PDB entry 9BP0 | electron microscopy, 3.67 A resolution | chains D and E of the 5 polymer chains in the assembly

[Chain D]
Molecule: Glycine receptor subunit alpha-3
Organism: Homo sapiens
UniProt: O75311 (GLRA3_HUMAN); residues 1-431 here correspond to UniProt positions 34-464 (UniProt number = residue number + 33)
Amino-acid sequence (422 residues; numbered 1 to 431; 9 numbers in that range are skipped by the numbering (no residue carries them; nothing is unmodelled there); the number before each row is that of its first residue):
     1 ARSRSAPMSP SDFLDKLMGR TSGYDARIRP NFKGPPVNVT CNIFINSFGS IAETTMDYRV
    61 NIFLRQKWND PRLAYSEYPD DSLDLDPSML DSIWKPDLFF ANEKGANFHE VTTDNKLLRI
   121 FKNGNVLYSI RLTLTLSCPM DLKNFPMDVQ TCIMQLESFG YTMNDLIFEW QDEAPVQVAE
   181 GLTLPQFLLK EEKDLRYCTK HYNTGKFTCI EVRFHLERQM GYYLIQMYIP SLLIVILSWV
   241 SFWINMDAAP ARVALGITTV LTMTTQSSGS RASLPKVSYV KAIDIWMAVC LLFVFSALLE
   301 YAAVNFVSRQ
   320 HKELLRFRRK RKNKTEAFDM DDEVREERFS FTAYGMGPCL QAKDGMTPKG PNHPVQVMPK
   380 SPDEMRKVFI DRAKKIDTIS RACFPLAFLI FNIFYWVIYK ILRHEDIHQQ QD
Unresolved in the structure: 1-7, 320-384, 426-431
Sequence notes: conflict Glu346 (Ser379 in O75311)
Disulfide bonds: Cys138-Cys152, Cys198-Cys209
Covalently attached groups: N-acetylglucosamine (NAG) linked to Asn38
Ligand contacts:
  - glycine (GLY), molecule 1: Trp68, Leu90, Ile93, Leu117, Leu118, Arg119, Val126, Leu127, Tyr128
  - glycine (GLY), molecule 2: Phe159, Tyr202, Thr204, Phe207
UniProt features mapped onto this chain:
  - binding site (Zn(2+)): Glu192, Asp194, His215
  - binding site (strychnine): Tyr202 to Phe207
  - site: Leu261 (Important for obstruction of the ion pore in the closed conformation)
  - glycosylation: Asn38 (N-linked (GlcNAc...) asparagine)

[Chain E]
Molecule: Glycine receptor subunit beta, Green fluorescent protein
Organism: Homo sapiens
UniProt: chimeric construct of P48167, A0A9X4KGN5: residues 3-333 from P48167 (GLRB_HUMAN) positions 25-355 (UniProt number = residue number + 22); residues 333-342 from A0A9X4KGN5 positions 9-248 (offset varies); residues 342-475 from P48167 (GLRB_HUMAN) positions 400-497 (UniProt number = residue number + 22)
Amino-acid sequence (680 residues; row label = number of the first residue in the row; note: 110 numbers in that range are skipped by the numbering (no residue carries them; nothing is unmodelled there); a row labelled like 333A-333Z holds insertion residues (333A, then the next letters in order)):
     3 KSSKKGKGKK KQYLCPSQQS AEDLARVPAN STSNILNRLL VSYDPRIRPN FKGIPVDVVV
    63 NIFINSFGSI QETTMDYRVN IFLRQKWNDP RLKLPSDFRG SDALTVDPTM YKCLWKPDLF
   123 FANEKSANFH DVTQENILLF IFRDGDVLVS MRLSITLSCP LDLTLFPMDT QRCKMQLESF
   183 GYTTDDLRFI WQSGDPVQLE KIALPQFDIK KEDIEYGNCT KYYKGTGYYT CVEVIFTLRR
   243 QVGFYMMGVY APTLLIVVLS WLSFWINPDA SAARVPLGIF SVLSLASECT TLAAELPKVS
   303 YVKALDVWLI ACLLFGFASL VEYAVVQVML N
333A-333Z GGSSAAAVSKGEELFTGVVPILVELD
334A-334Z GDVNGHKFSVSGEGEGDATYGKLTLK
335A-335Z FICTTGKLPVPWPTLVTTFSYGVQCF
336A-336Z SRYPDHMKQHDFFKSAMPEGYVQERT
337A-337Z IFFKDDGNYKTRAEVKFEGDTLVNRI
338A-338Z ELKGIDFKEDGNILGHKLEYNYNSHN
339A-339Z VYIMADKQKNGIKVNFKIRHNIEDGS
340A-340Z VQLADHYQQNTPIGDGPVLLPDNHYL
341A-341Z STQSALSKDPNEKRDHMVLLEFVTAA
342A-342Z GITHGMDELYKSGSGSGVGETRCKKV
343A-343Z CTSKSDLRSNDFSIVGSLPRDFELSN
344A-344Z YDCYGKPIEVNNGLGKSQAKNNKKPP
345A-345E PAKPV
   444 IPTAAKRIDL YARALFPFCF LFFNVIYWSI YL
Unresolved in the structure: 3-28, 333A-333Z, 334A-334Z, 335A-335Z, 336A-336Z, 337A-337Z, 338A-338Z, 339A-339Z, 340A-340Z, 341A-341Z, 342A-342Z, 343A-343Z, 344A-344Z, 345A-345E
Sequence notes: linker (333A-333G, 342N-342Q); conflict Phe335S (Leu72 in A0A9X4KGN5), Ser335T (Thr73 in A0A9X4KGN5), His342D (Leu239 in A0A9X4KGN5)
Disulfide bonds: Cys161-Cys175, Cys221-Cys233
Covalently attached groups: N-acetylglucosamine (NAG) linked to Asn220
Ligand contacts: glycine (GLY): Phe65, Phe84, Arg86, Leu140, Ser152
UniProt features mapped onto this chain:
  - binding site (glycine): Arg86, Ser152, Thr228
  - site: Leu285 (Important for obstruction of the ion pore in the closed conformation)
  - glycosylation (N-linked (GlcNAc...) asparagine): Asn32, Asn220

[Chain D / chain E interface]
Contacting residue pairs (72; chain D residue first):
  Asp25(D) - Asn32(E)  hydrogen bond
  Arg27(D) - Asn32(E)  hydrogen bond
  Arg27(D) - Ser35(E)
  Arg27(D) - Arg40(E)
  Arg27(D) - Asp109(E)  salt bridge
  Arg27(D) - Met112(E)  hydrogen bond
  Ile28(D) - Ala31(E)  hydrophobic
  Ile28(D) - Asn32(E)
  Phe32(D) - Ala31(E)  hydrophobic
  Lys33(D) - Phe100(E)
  Lys33(D) - Ser103(E)  hydrogen bond
  Leu64(D) - Thr135(E)
  Lys95(D) - Gln136(E)
  Asp97(D) - Gln136(E)
  Leu98(D) - Val134(E)
  Leu98(D) - Thr135(E)  hydrogen bond (backbone-side chain)
  Phe99(D) - Phe84(E)  hydrophobic
  Phe99(D) - Asn138(E)
  Phe99(D) - Arg154(E)
  Phe100(D) - Val134(E)  hydrophobic
  Phe100(D) - Arg154(E)
  Ala101(D) - Asn67(E)  hydrogen bond (backbone-side chain)
  Ala101(D) - Arg154(E)  hydrogen bond (backbone-side chain)
  Glu103(D) - Asn82(E)
  Glu103(D) - Val134(E)
  Glu103(D) - Arg154(E)  salt bridge
  Lys104(D) - Arg80(E)
  Lys104(D) - His132(E)
  Ala106(D) - Val134(E)  hydrophobic
  Phe108(D) - Asp133(E)
  Phe108(D) - Thr135(E)
  Leu132(D) - Val134(E)  hydrophobic
  Leu132(D) - Thr135(E)
  Phe159(D) - Asn138(E)
  Phe159(D) - Ile139(E)
  Phe159(D) - Leu140(E)
  Phe159(D) - Ser152(E)
  Gly160(D) - Thr107(E)
  Gly160(D) - Leu140(E)
  Thr162(D) - Phe142(E)
  Tyr202(D) - Phe65(E)  hydrophobic
  Tyr202(D) - Phe84(E)
  Asn203(D) - Arg86(E)
  Asn203(D) - Gln200(E)  hydrogen bond
  Thr204(D) - Arg86(E)
  Thr204(D) - Phe142(E)
  Thr204(D) - Leu150(E)
  Phe207(D) - Leu140(E)  hydrophobic
  Pro250(D) - Ala274(E)  hydrophobic
  Val253(D) - Ala275(E)
  Ile257(D) - Leu279(E)  hydrophobic
  Ile257(D) - Phe282(E)  hydrophobic
  Leu261(D) - Phe282(E)  hydrophobic
  Arg271(D) - Met249(E)  hydrogen bond (side chain-backbone)
  Arg271(D) - Gly250(E)  hydrogen bond (side chain-backbone)
  Lys276(D) - Pro207(E)
  Lys276(D) - Gln208(E)
  Lys276(D) - Phe246(E)
  Lys276(D) - Glu297(E)
  Val277(D) - Phe246(E)
  Ser278(D) - Gln243(E)
  Leu291(D) - Leu257(E)  hydrophobic
  Leu292(D) - Leu257(E)  hydrophobic
  Phe295(D) - Leu257(E)
  Phe295(D) - Val260(E)  hydrophobic
  Phe295(D) - Leu261(E)
  Leu298(D) - Leu264(E)
  Leu299(D) - Leu264(E)  hydrophobic
  Ala302(D) - Leu264(E)  hydrophobic
  Ala302(D) - Ile268(E)  hydrophobic
  Phe306(D) - Trp267(E)
  Arg309(D) - Asn269(E)
Also at the interface, not in a pair above, chain D (42 interface residues in all): Ile130, Asp165
Also at the interface, not in a pair above, chain E (54 interface residues in all): Asn36, Asn63, Glu137, Met153, Gly245, Tyr247, Pro278, Ser286

[Overview]
42 residues of chain D face 54 of chain E across their interface; the contacts include 10 hydrogen bonds and 2
salt bridges. Among the polar pairs are Arg27(D)-Asp109(E), Glu103(D)-Arg154(E) and Asp25(D)-Asn32(E). One
glycine molecule is bound between chain D and chain E.
Here chain D is Glycine receptor subunit alpha-3 and chain E is Glycine receptor subunit beta, Green
fluorescent protein, both from Homo sapiens. Entry 9BP0 (Cryo-EM structure of human heteromeric Glycine
Receptor alpha3S346E-beta with glycine) was determined by electron microscopy.
